8R1O - chains E and F of the 9 polymer chains in the assembly; structure by electron microscopy, 3.19 A resolution.

== Chain E ==
Name: Exoribonuclease phosphorolytic domain-containing protein
Organism: Thermochaetoides thermophila DSM 1495
UniProtKB: G0RZG4 (G0RZG4_CHATD); residues 1-413 here = UniProt positions 1-413
Chain sequence (413 residues; each row starts with the number of its first residue):
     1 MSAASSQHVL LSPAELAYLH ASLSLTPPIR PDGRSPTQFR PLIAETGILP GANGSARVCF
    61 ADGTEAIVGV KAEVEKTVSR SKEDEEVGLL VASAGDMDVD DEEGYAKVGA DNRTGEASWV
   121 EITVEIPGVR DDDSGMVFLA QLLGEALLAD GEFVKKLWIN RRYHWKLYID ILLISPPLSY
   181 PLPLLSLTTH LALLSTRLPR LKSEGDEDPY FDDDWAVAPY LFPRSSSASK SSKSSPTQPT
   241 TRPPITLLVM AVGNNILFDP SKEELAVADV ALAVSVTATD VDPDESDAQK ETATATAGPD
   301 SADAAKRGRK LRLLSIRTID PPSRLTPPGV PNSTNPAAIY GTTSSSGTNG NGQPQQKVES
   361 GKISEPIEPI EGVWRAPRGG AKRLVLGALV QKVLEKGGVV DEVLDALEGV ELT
Disordered / not traced: 1-7, 78-113, 225-240, 280-307, 334-363, 413
Reported in the primary citation:
  - conformationally variable residues (order/disorder transition): Thr77 to Ala117

== Chain F ==
Name: Exosome complex component MTR3
Organism: Thermochaetoides thermophila DSM 1495
UniProtKB: P0CT46 (MTR3_CHATD); residues 1-284 here = UniProt positions 1-284
Chain sequence (284 residues; each row starts with the number of its first residue):
     1 MTDRRRINGP AGATIPPVYE DSGISEVKAL KIRSRPSNII RKIYLKTGVT PSASGSAYLE
    61 LETSANSGVS GLKLSCTVHG PRSLPRSSPF SPHMVVSTHV KYAPFATKQR RGYLRDPTER
   121 DLGIHLEAAL RGAIIADRWP KSGVDIIISI IEGDQDREAS KTQGDEVWDM MNTLSGCITV
   181 ASAALADAGI DCVDTVAGGV AALVQDSDGS PEIVVDPIPS EHRKILAACC VAYLPMRDEV
   241 TNLWFRGDLP ASDMDLYTEL VEKGIQASRS ANRVLVDCLT ETVG
Disordered / not traced: 1-2, 284

== Chain E / chain F interface ==
Pairs across the interface (62):
  Asp132(E) - Arg120(F)  hydrogen bond (backbone-side chain)
  Asp133(E) - Arg120(F)
  Ser134(E) - Arg120(F)
  Ser134(E) - Ile124(F)
  Val137(E) - Arg120(F)
  Phe138(E) - Asp121(F)
  Phe138(E) - Ile124(F)  hydrophobic
  Gln141(E) - Pro117(F)
  Gln141(E) - Asp121(F)
  Glu145(E) - Trp244(F)  hydrogen bond
  Glu145(E) - Arg246(F)
  Asp150(E) - Asp248(F)
  Leu311(E) - Pro250(F)
  Leu311(E) - Ala251(F)  hydrogen bond (backbone-backbone)
  Arg312(E) - Asp248(F)  salt bridge
  Arg312(E) - Leu249(F)
  Arg312(E) - Pro250(F)
  Leu313(E) - Phe245(F)  hydrophobic
  Leu313(E) - Gly247(F)
  Leu313(E) - Asp248(F)
  Leu313(E) - Leu249(F)  hydrogen bond (backbone-backbone)
  Leu314(E) - Arg246(F)
  Leu314(E) - Gly247(F)  hydrogen bond (backbone-backbone)
  Ser315(E) - Phe245(F)
  Ile316(E) - Leu243(F)
  Ile316(E) - Trp244(F)
  Ile316(E) - Phe245(F)  hydrogen bond (backbone-backbone)
  Ile316(E) - Tyr257(F)
  Arg317(E) - Asp121(F)  salt bridge
  Arg317(E) - His125(F)  hydrogen bond
  Arg317(E) - Leu243(F)
  Arg317(E) - Trp244(F)
  Thr318(E) - Thr241(F)
  Thr318(E) - Asn242(F)
  Thr318(E) - Leu243(F)  hydrogen bond (backbone-backbone)
  Asp320(E) - Ala128(F)
  Asp320(E) - Arg131(F)  salt bridge
  Arg324(E) - Gly132(F)
  Leu325(E) - His93(F)  hydrogen bond (backbone-side chain)
  Leu325(E) - Arg131(F)
  Pro327(E) - Pro92(F)  hydrophobic
  Pro328(E) - Pro92(F)
  Glu365(E) - Arg138(F)  salt bridge
  Arg378(E) - Gly132(F)
  Arg378(E) - Ile135(F)
  Arg378(E) - Val193(F)
  Gly379(E) - Gly132(F)
  Gly379(E) - Arg237(F)
  Gly379(E) - Glu239(F)
  Gly380(E) - Glu239(F)  hydrogen bond (backbone-side chain)
  Gly380(E) - Val240(F)
  Gly380(E) - Thr241(F)
  Ala381(E) - Glu239(F)
  Ala381(E) - Val240(F)  hydrogen bond (backbone-backbone)
  Lys382(E) - Glu239(F)
  Arg383(E) - Asp238(F)  salt bridge
  Arg383(E) - Glu262(F)  salt bridge
  Arg383(E) - Ile265(F)
  Gly387(E) - Met254(F)
  Val390(E) - Tyr257(F)
  Gln391(E) - Met254(F)
  Leu394(E) - Ala251(F)
Other interface residues (no listed pair), chain E (36 interface residues in all): Leu148, Ala149, Thr326, Leu386
Other interface residues (no listed pair), chain F (33 interface residues in all): Tyr233

== Overview ==
36 residues of chain E face 33 of chain F across their interface, with 11 hydrogen bonds and 6 salt bridges.
Among the polar pairs are Arg312(E)-Asp248(F), Arg317(E)-Asp121(F) and Asp320(E)-Arg131(F). From the paper:
conformational variability at Thr77(E).
Chain E is Exoribonuclease phosphorolytic domain-containing protein and chain F is Exosome complex component
MTR3, both from Thermochaetoides thermophila DSM 1495; the structure, Structure of C. thermophilum RNA exosome
core, was determined by electron microscopy.
